PDB entry 6QAK | X-ray diffraction, 2.50 A resolution | chains A and C of the 4 polymer chains in the assembly

# Chain A (and C)
Protein: 4-trimethylaminobutyraldehyde dehydrogenase
From: Homo sapiens
Notes: EC 1.2.1.47, 1.2.1.3, 1.2.1.19; chain C of this document is another copy of the same molecule, construct and numbering; everything in this record applies to it too
UniProtKB: P49189 (AL9A1_HUMAN); residue numbers follow UniProt; this construct covers 1-494
Chain sequence (508 residues; row label = number of the first residue in the row; numbers below 1 keep their minus sign (Met-13 is residue -13)):
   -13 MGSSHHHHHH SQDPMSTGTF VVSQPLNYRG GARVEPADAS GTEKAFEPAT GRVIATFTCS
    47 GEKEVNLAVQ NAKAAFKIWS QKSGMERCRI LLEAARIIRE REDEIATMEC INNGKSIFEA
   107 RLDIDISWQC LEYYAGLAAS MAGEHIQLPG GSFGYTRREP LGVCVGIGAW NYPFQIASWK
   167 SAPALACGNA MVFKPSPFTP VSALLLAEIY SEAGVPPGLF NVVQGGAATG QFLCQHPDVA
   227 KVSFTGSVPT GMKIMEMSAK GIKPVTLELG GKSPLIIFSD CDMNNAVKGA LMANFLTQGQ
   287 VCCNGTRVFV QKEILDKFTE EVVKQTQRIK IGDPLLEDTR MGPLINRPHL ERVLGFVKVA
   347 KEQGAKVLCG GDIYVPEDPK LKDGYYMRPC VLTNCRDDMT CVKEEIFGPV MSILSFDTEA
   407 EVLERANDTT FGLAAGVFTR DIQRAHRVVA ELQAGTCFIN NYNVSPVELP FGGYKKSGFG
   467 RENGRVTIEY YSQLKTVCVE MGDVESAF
Not modelled in the structure: -13 to -1, 232-255
Differences from the reference sequence: initiating methionine (-13); expression tag (-12 to 0)
Swiss-Prot annotation at these positions:
  - active site: Glu254 (Proton acceptor), Cys288 (Nucleophile)
  - binding site (NAD(+)): Lys180, Gly232 to Thr236, Glu391
  - site: Asn157 (Transition state stabilizer)
  - modified residue: Ser2 (N-acetylserine), Lys30 (N6-acetyllysine), Lys59 (N6-succinyllysine), Lys298 (N6-acetyllysine), Lys303 (N6-acetyllysine), Lys344 (N6-acetyllysine)
  - natural variant: Cys116 (C116S: In allele ALDH9A1*2)
What the authors report for this chain:
  - catalytic residues: Cys288
  - catalytic residues: Glu254 (by similarity / conservation)
  - conformationally variable residues (loop rearrangement, order/disorder transition): Gly232 to Gly256, Asn449 to Gly470

# Interface between chain A and chain C
Pairs across the interface (24; chain A residue first):
  Met127(A) - Ile132(C)
  Ala128(A) - Glu130(C)
  Ala128(A) - His131(C)
  Ala128(A) - Ile132(C)  hydrophobic
  Gly129(A) - Gly129(C)
  Gly129(A) - Glu130(C)
  Gly129(A) - His131(C)  hydrogen bond (backbone-backbone)
  Glu130(A) - Ala128(C)
  Glu130(A) - Gly129(C)
  Glu130(A) - His131(C)
  His131(A) - Ala128(C)
  His131(A) - Gly129(C)  hydrogen bond (backbone-backbone)
  His131(A) - Glu130(C)
  His131(A) - His131(C)
  His131(A) - Tyr141(C)
  His131(A) - Thr142(C)
  Ile132(A) - Met127(C)
  Ile132(A) - Ala128(C)  hydrophobic
  Gln133(A) - Arg143(C)
  Tyr141(A) - His131(C)
  Thr142(A) - His131(C)
  Arg143(A) - Gln133(C)
  Arg467(A) - Arg467(C)
  Arg467(A) - Arg471(C)
Interface residues without a listed pair, chain A (13 interface residues in all): Phe139, Ile428
Interface residues without a listed pair, chain C (14 interface residues in all): Phe139, Ile428

# In short
Chain A and chain C form an interface of 13 and 14 residues respectively, with 2 hydrogen bonds. Its one
hydrogen bond, Gly129(A)-His131(C), is backbone to backbone. UniProt lists active-site residues Glu254(A) and
Cys288(A) and 7 NAD+-binding residues on chain A. From the paper: catalytic residues Cys288(A) and Glu254(A);
conformational variability at Gly232(A) and Asn449(A).
Chain A and chain C are both 4-trimethylaminobutyraldehyde dehydrogenase (Homo sapiens); the structure,
Structure of human ALDH9 in P21212 space group, was determined by X-ray diffraction, deposited together with
6QAO and 6QAP.
